Entry 7B2H (X-ray diffraction, 2.12 A resolution); this record covers chains B and D of the 6 polymer chains in the assembly.

Chain B:
Protein: Methyl-coenzyme M reductase I subunit beta
From: Methanothermobacter marburgensis (strain ATCC BAA-927 / DSM 2133 / JCM 14651 / NBRC 100331 / OCM 82 / Marburg)
Notes: EC 2.8.4.1; engineered mutation(s): wild-type
UniProtKB: P11560 (MCRB_METTM); residues 1-443 here = UniProt positions 1-443
Sequence (443 residues; numbered 1 to 443; the number before each row is that of its first residue):
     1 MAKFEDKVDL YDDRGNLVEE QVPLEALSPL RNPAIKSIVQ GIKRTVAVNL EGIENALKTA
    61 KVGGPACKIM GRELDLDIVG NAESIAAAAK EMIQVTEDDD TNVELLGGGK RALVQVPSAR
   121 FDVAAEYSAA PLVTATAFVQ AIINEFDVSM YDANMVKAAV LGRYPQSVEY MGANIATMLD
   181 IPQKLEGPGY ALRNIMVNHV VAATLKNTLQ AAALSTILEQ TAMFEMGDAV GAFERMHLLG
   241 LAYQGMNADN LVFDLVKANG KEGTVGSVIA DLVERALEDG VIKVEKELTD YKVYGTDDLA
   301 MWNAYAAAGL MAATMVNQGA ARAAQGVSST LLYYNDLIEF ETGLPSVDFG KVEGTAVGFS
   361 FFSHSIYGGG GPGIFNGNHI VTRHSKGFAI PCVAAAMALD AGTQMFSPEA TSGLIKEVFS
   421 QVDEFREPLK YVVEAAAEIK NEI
Unresolved in the structure: 1
Swiss-Prot annotation at these positions:
  - binding site (coenzyme M): Tyr-367
  - binding site (coenzyme B): Gly-369
Metal / ion sites: Mg2+ site 1 near Lys-3 (its only coordinating residue here); Mg2+ site 2 near Asp-13 (its only coordinating residue here); Mg2+ site 3 near Asp-147 (its only coordinating residue here); Mg2+ site 4 near Asp-271 (its only coordinating residue here); K+: Asn-303, Pro-345, Ser-346
Small-molecule neighbours:
  - 1-thioethanesulfonic acid (COM): Phe-361, Ser-365, Tyr-367
  - factor 430 (F43): Ser-365, Ile-366, Tyr-367
  - Coenzyme B (TP7): Phe-361, Phe-362, Tyr-367, Gly-368, Gly-369, His-379, Ile-380, Val-381
  - xenon (XE), molecule 1: Gln-40, Lys-43, Phe-121
  - xenon (XE), molecule 2: Thr-45, Val-46, Ala-47, Ala-176, Thr-177, Ile-415, Phe-419
  - xenon (XE), molecule 3: Ala-135, Thr-136, Val-139, Lys-157, Leu-161
  - xenon (XE), molecule 4: Met-236, Leu-299, Ala-300, Phe-349
  - xenon (XE), molecule 5: Gly-402, Thr-403, Gln-404, Met-405

Chain D:
Protein: Methyl-coenzyme M reductase I subunit alpha
From: Methanothermobacter marburgensis (strain ATCC BAA-927 / DSM 2133 / JCM 14651 / NBRC 100331 / OCM 82 / Marburg)
Notes: EC 2.8.4.1; engineered mutation(s): wild-type
UniProtKB: P11558 (MCRA_METTM); numbering as in UniProt (aligned over 1-550)
Sequence (550 residues; numbered 1 to 550; the number before each row is that of its first residue):
     1 MADKLFINAL KKKFEESPEE KKTTFYTLGG WKQSERKTEF VNAGKEVAAK RGIPQYNPDI
    61 GTPLGQRVLM PYQVSTTDTY VEGDDLHFVN NAAMQQMWDD IRRTVIVGLN HAHAVIEKRL
   121 GKEVTPETIT HYLETVNHAM PGAAVVQEHM VETHPALVAD SYVKVFTGND EIADEIDPAF
   181 VIDINKQFPE DQAETLKAEV GDGIWQVVRI PTIVSRTCDG ATTSRWSAMQ IGMSMISAYK
   241 QAAGEAATGD FAYAAKHAEV IHMGTYLPVR RARGENEPGG VPFGYLADIC QSSRVNYEDP
   301 VRVSLDVVAT GAMLYDQIWL GSYMSGGVGF TQYATAAYTD NILDDFTYFG KEYVEDKYGL
   361 CEAPNNMDTV LDVATEVTFY GLEQYEEYPA LLEDQFGGSQ RAAVVAAAAG CSTAFATGNA
   421 QTGLSGWYLS MYLHKEQHSR LGFYGYDLQD QCGASNVFSI RGDEGLPLEL RGPNYPNYAM
   481 NVGHQGEYAG ISQAPHAARG DAFVFNPLVK IAFADDNLVF DFTNVRGEFA KGALREFEPA
   541 GERALITPAK
Unresolved in the structure: 1-2, 550
Modified / non-standard residues: His-257 (N1-methylated histidine; MHS); Arg-271 (5-methyl-arginine; AGM); Gln-400 (2-methyl-glutamine; MGN); Gly-445 (thioglycin; GL3); Asp-450 (didehydroaspartate; DYA); Cys-452 (S-methylcysteine; SMC)
Swiss-Prot annotation at these positions:
  - binding site (coenzyme F430): Gln-147
  - binding site (coenzyme B): Arg-225, Lys-256, His-257, Arg-270
  - binding site (coenzyme M): Tyr-333, Tyr-444
  - modified residue: His-257 (Pros-methylhistidine), Arg-271 (5-methylarginine), Gly-445 (1-thioglycine), Cys-452 (S-methylcysteine)
Metal / ion sites: Mg2+ site 1: Lys-11, Phe-14; K+ site 1: Ile-60, Thr-62 (shared with 1 residue of chain A); Mg2+ site 2: Glu-127 (shared with 1 residue of chain A); factor 430 Ni near Gln-147 (its only coordinating residue here); Mg2+ site 3: Asp-202 (shared with 1 residue of chain A); K+ site 2: Ser-215, Arg-216, Cys-218 (shared with 3 residues of chain A); Mg2+ site 4: Glu-275 (shared with 1 residue of chain A); Mg2+ site 5 near Glu-383 (its only coordinating residue here)
Small-molecule neighbours:
  - 1-thioethanesulfonic acid (COM): Tyr-333, Phe-443, Tyr-444, Gly-445
  - factor 430 (F43), molecule 1: Ala-143, Ala-144, Val-145, Val-146, Gln-147, Met-150, Val-151, Met-229, Gln-230, Met-233, Ile-236, Ala-243, Gly-244
  - factor 430 (F43), molecule 2: Gly-326, Gly-327, Val-328, Gly-329, Phe-330, Thr-331, Gln-332, Tyr-333, Phe-396, Gly-397, Ser-399, Gln-400, Gly-442, Phe-443
  - Coenzyme B (TP7), molecule 1: Arg-225, Lys-256, His-257
  - Coenzyme B (TP7), molecule 2: Arg-270, Leu-320, Met-324, Ser-325, Phe-330, Phe-443, Ala-479, Met-480, Asn-481, Val-482
  - xenon (XE), molecule 1: Gln-192, Ser-293, Tyr-297, His-496, Ala-497, Gly-500, Asp-501
  - xenon (XE), molecule 2: Ile-460, Arg-461, Gly-462

Chain B / chain D interface:
Contacting residue pairs - 105 pairs, chain B then chain D:
  Val-62(B) / Phe-505(D)
  Gly-63(B) / Leu-470(D)
  Gly-63(B) / Phe-505(D)
  Pro-65(B) / Asn-506(D)  hydrogen bond (backbone-side chain)
  Ala-66(B) / Asn-506(D)
  Ala-66(B) / Pro-507(D)
  Ala-66(B) / Leu-508(D)  hydrophobic
  Cys-67(B) / Tyr-285(D)
  Cys-67(B) / Phe-505(D)
  Cys-67(B) / Asn-506(D)  hydrogen bond
  Lys-68(B) / Glu-199(D)  salt bridge
  Lys-68(B) / Phe-503(D)
  Lys-68(B) / Val-504(D)
  Lys-68(B) / Phe-505(D)  hydrogen bond (backbone-backbone)
  Ile-69(B) / Pro-467(D)  hydrophobic
  Ile-69(B) / Glu-469(D)
  Ile-69(B) / Leu-470(D)  hydrophobic
  Ile-69(B) / His-496(D)
  Ile-69(B) / Val-504(D)
  Met-70(B) / Thr-195(D)
  Met-70(B) / His-496(D)
  Met-70(B) / Arg-499(D)
  Met-70(B) / Asp-501(D)
  Met-70(B) / Phe-503(D)  hydrophobic
  Gly-71(B) / Arg-499(D)
  Arg-72(B) / Asn-419(D)
  Arg-72(B) / Ala-420(D)
  Arg-72(B) / Gln-421(D)  hydrogen bond
  Arg-72(B) / Pro-467(D)
  Arg-72(B) / Glu-469(D)  salt bridge
  Val-139(B) / Ile-460(D)  hydrophobic
  Ile-143(B) / Ile-460(D)  hydrophobic
  Met-150(B) / Met-367(D)  hydrophobic
  Met-150(B) / Phe-458(D)
  Tyr-151(B) / Asn-365(D)
  Tyr-151(B) / Asn-366(D)
  Tyr-151(B) / Met-367(D)  hydrogen bond (side chain-backbone)
  Tyr-151(B) / Thr-422(D)
  Tyr-151(B) / Phe-458(D)  hydrophobic
  Ala-153(B) / Ile-460(D)  hydrophobic
  Asn-154(B) / Gln-421(D)
  Asn-154(B) / Ile-460(D)
  Asn-154(B) / Pro-467(D)
  Met-155(B) / Pro-467(D)  hydrophobic
  Lys-157(B) / Ile-460(D)
  Lys-157(B) / Arg-461(D)
  Lys-157(B) / Gly-462(D)  hydrogen bond (side chain-backbone)
  Lys-157(B) / Gly-465(D)  hydrogen bond (side chain-backbone)
  Ala-158(B) / Pro-467(D)
  Ala-158(B) / Leu-470(D)  hydrophobic
  Gly-162(B) / Leu-466(D)
  Arg-163(B) / Pro-282(D)
  Arg-163(B) / Tyr-285(D)  hydrogen bond
  Arg-163(B) / Leu-466(D)
  Arg-163(B) / Leu-470(D)
  Tyr-164(B) / Gly-462(D)
  Tyr-164(B) / Asp-463(D)
  Tyr-164(B) / Leu-466(D)
  Pro-165(B) / Asp-463(D)
  Pro-165(B) / Leu-466(D)
  Pro-165(B) / Asn-474(D)  hydrogen bond (backbone-side chain)
  Pro-165(B) / Pro-476(D)
  Gln-166(B) / Gly-279(D)  hydrogen bond (side chain-backbone)
  Gln-166(B) / Gly-280(D)
  Gln-166(B) / Leu-466(D)
  Gln-166(B) / Leu-470(D)
  Gln-166(B) / Gly-472(D)  hydrogen bond (side chain-backbone)
  Gln-166(B) / Pro-473(D)
  Gln-166(B) / Asn-474(D)  hydrogen bond (side chain-backbone)
  Gln-166(B) / Tyr-475(D)  hydrogen bond (side chain-backbone)
  Val-168(B) / Tyr-266(D)
  Val-168(B) / Pro-268(D)
  Glu-169(B) / Tyr-266(D)  hydrogen bond
  Met-171(B) / Thr-265(D)
  Lys-184(B) / Tyr-266(D)
  Gln-325(B) / Arg-119(D)  hydrogen bond
  Gln-325(B) / Ala-246(D)
  Ser-363(B) / Ala-246(D)
  His-364(B) / Gly-244(D)
  His-364(B) / Glu-245(D)
  His-364(B) / Ala-246(D)
  Ser-365(B) / Thr-248(D)
  Ser-365(B) / Gly-249(D)
  Ser-365(B) / Ala-252(D)
  Ile-366(B) / Met-229(D)
  Ile-366(B) / Met-233(D)  hydrophobic
  Ile-366(B) / Ile-236(D)  hydrophobic
  Ile-366(B) / Thr-248(D)
  Ile-366(B) / Ala-252(D)
  Tyr-367(B) / Met-229(D)  hydrophobic
  Tyr-367(B) / Lys-256(D)  hydrogen bond (backbone-side chain)
  Gly-368(B) / Ala-252(D)
  Gly-368(B) / Lys-256(D)
  Gly-369(B) / Tyr-253(D)
  Gly-370(B) / Gly-249(D)
  Ile-374(B) / Tyr-253(D)
  Thr-403(B) / Arg-119(D)
  Gln-404(B) / Arg-119(D)
  Met-405(B) / Ala-114(D)
  Met-405(B) / Val-115(D)  hydrophobic
  Met-405(B) / Lys-118(D)
  Met-405(B) / Asp-250(D)
  Phe-406(B) / Asp-250(D)
  Phe-406(B) / Tyr-253(D)  hydrophobic
  Phe-406(B) / Ala-258(D)  hydrophobic
Also at the interface, not in a pair above, chain B (48 interface residues in all): Thr-136, Gln-140, Asp-152, Ser-167, Ile-181, Gly-371
Also at the interface, not in a pair above, chain D (65 interface residues in all): Gly-232, Ala-254, Ile-261, Leu-267, Val-281, Ser-459, Leu-468, Arg-471

In short:
48 residues of chain B and 65 residues of chain D are in contact; the contacts include 16 hydrogen bonds and 2
salt bridges. Polar pairs include Lys-68(B)/Glu-199(D), Arg-72(B)/Glu-469(D) and Pro-65(B)/Asn-506(D).
Chain B is Methyl-coenzyme M reductase I subunit beta and chain D is Methyl-coenzyme M reductase I subunit
alpha, both from Methanothermobacter marburgensis (strain ATCC BAA-927 / DSM 2133 / JCM 14651 / NBRC 100331 /
OCM 82 / Marburg); the structure, Crystal structure of the methyl-coenzyme M reductase from
Methanothermobacter Marburgensis derivatized with xenon, was determined by X-ray diffraction together with
7B2C from the same study.
